2BA0 - chains A and D of the 9 polymer chains in the assembly; structure by X-ray diffraction, 2.70 A resolution.

== Chain A ==
Protein: Archaeal exosome RNA binding protein RRP4
From: Archaeoglobus fulgidus
Reference sequence: O29758 (ECR1_ARCFU); residue numbers follow UniProt; this construct covers 1-223
Chain sequence (229 residues; numbered 1 to 229; the number before each row is that of its first residue):
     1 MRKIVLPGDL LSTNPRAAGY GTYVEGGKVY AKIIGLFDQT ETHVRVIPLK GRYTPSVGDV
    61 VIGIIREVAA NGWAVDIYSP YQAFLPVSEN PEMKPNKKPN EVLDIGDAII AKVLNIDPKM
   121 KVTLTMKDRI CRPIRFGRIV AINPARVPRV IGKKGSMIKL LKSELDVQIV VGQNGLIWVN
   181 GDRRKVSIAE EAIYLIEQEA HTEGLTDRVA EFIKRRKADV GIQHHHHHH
Unresolved in the structure: 1, 220-229
Sequence notes: expression tag (224-229)

== Chain D ==
Protein: Archaeal exosome RNA binding protein RRP41
From: Archaeoglobus fulgidus
Notes: EC 3.1.13.-
Reference sequence: O29757 (ECX1_ARCFU); residue numbers follow UniProt; this construct covers 1-258
Chain sequence (258 residues; row label = number of the first residue in the row):
     1 MSEFNEKPEK LIVDGLRLDG RKFDELRPIK IEASVLKRAD GSCYLEMGKN KVIAAVFGPR
    61 EVHPRHLQDP SKAIIRYRYN MAPFSVEERK RPGPDRRSIE ISKVSKEAFE AVIMKELFPR
   121 SAIDIFVEVL QADAGSRTAC LNAASVALVD AGVPMKGMIT SVAVGKADGQ LVLDPMKEED
   181 NFGEADMPFA FLIRNGKIES IALLQMDGRM TRDEVKQAIE LAKKGALQIY EMQREAILRR
   241 YIEVGEEMDE ITEGGEDA
Unresolved in the structure: 1-9, 253-258
Swiss-Prot annotation at these positions:
  - mutagenesis: Arg65 (R65E: Reduces RNA degradation more than 90%. Abolishes RNA binding by the Rrp41-Rrp42 ring), Asp180 (D180A: Abolishes exoribonuclease activity)

== How chain A and chain D interact ==
Pairs across the interface (62):
  Arg2(A) - Asp249(D)  salt bridge
  Arg2(A) - Thr252(D)
  Ile4(A) - Leu238(D)  hydrophobic
  Ile4(A) - Tyr241(D)
  Ile4(A) - Gly245(D)
  Leu6(A) - Arg234(D)
  Leu6(A) - Ile237(D)  hydrophobic
  Pro7(A) - Val149(D)  hydrophobic
  Pro7(A) - Met155(D)
  Pro7(A) - Gly157(D)
  Pro7(A) - Met158(D)
  Gly8(A) - Lys156(D)
  Gly8(A) - Gly157(D)
  Gly8(A) - Arg194(D)
  Gly8(A) - Asn195(D)  hydrogen bond (backbone-backbone)
  Asp9(A) - Asn195(D)
  Asp9(A) - Arg234(D)  salt bridge
  Leu10(A) - Asn195(D)  hydrogen bond (backbone-side chain)
  Tyr23(A) - Lys156(D)  hydrogen bond (side chain-backbone)
  Tyr23(A) - Arg194(D)  hydrogen bond
  Glu25(A) - Arg194(D)  salt bridge
  Tyr30(A) - Arg194(D)
  Lys32(A) - Leu117(D)
  Lys32(A) - Val153(D)
  Lys32(A) - Pro154(D)
  Lys32(A) - Met155(D)  hydrogen bond (backbone-backbone)
  Ile33(A) - Pro154(D)  hydrophobic
  Ile34(A) - Val149(D)  hydrophobic
  Ile34(A) - Ile237(D)  hydrophobic
  Ile34(A) - Tyr241(D)  hydrophobic
  Leu36(A) - Gly245(D)
  Leu36(A) - Asp249(D)
  Ile47(A) - Thr252(D)
  Leu49(A) - Met248(D)  hydrophobic
  Lys50(A) - Ser34(D)
  Lys50(A) - Asp40(D)  hydrogen bond (side chain-backbone)
  Lys50(A) - Asp150(D)  salt bridge
  Lys50(A) - Tyr241(D)
  Gly51(A) - Ala151(D)  hydrogen bond (backbone-backbone)
  Arg52(A) - Asp40(D)  salt bridge
  Arg52(A) - Gly58(D)
  Arg52(A) - Pro59(D)  hydrogen bond (side chain-backbone)
  Arg52(A) - Arg60(D)
  Pro80(A) - Pro59(D)
  Pro80(A) - Phe118(D)  hydrophobic
  Pro80(A) - Ser121(D)
  Tyr81(A) - Leu117(D)  hydrogen bond (side chain-backbone)
  Tyr81(A) - Phe118(D)
  Gln82(A) - Arg120(D)
  Lys119(A) - Arg120(D)  hydrogen bond (backbone-side chain)
  Met120(A) - Glu116(D)
  Met120(A) - Pro119(D)
  Pro148(A) - Met248(D)  hydrophobic
  Pro148(A) - Ile251(D)
  Arg149(A) - Glu247(D)  salt bridge
  Arg149(A) - Ile251(D)
  Gly152(A) - Ile251(D)
  Lys153(A) - Glu250(D)  salt bridge
  Lys153(A) - Ile251(D)
  Ala200(A) - Glu243(D)
  His201(A) - Glu243(D)  salt bridge
  Thr202(A) - Glu247(D)
Also at the interface, not in a pair above, chain A (35 interface residues in all): Ala31, Pro48, Asp76, Arg146
Also at the interface, not in a pair above, chain D (41 interface residues in all): Gly41, Glu61, Met114, Gly152, Tyr230, Ile242, Val244

== Summary ==
The interface between chain A and chain D involves 35 residues on one side and 41 on the other, with 10
hydrogen bonds and 8 salt bridges. Polar contacts include Arg2(A)-Asp249(D), Asp9(A)-Arg234(D) and
Glu25(A)-Arg194(D). UniProt lists 2 mutagenesis sites on chain D.
Chain A is Archaeal exosome RNA binding protein RRP4 and chain D is Archaeal exosome RNA binding protein
RRP41, both from Archaeoglobus fulgidus; the structure, Archaeal exosome core, was determined by X-ray
diffraction (same publication as 2BA1).
